3PUW - chains E and G of the 5 polymer chains in the assembly; structure by X-ray diffraction, 2.30 A resolution.

# Chain E
Molecule: Maltose-binding periplasmic protein
From: Escherichia coli
UniProtKB: P0AEX9 (MALE_ECOLI); residues 1-370 here correspond to UniProt positions 27-396 (UniProt number = residue number + 26)
Amino-acid sequence (378 residues; row label = number of the first residue in the row):
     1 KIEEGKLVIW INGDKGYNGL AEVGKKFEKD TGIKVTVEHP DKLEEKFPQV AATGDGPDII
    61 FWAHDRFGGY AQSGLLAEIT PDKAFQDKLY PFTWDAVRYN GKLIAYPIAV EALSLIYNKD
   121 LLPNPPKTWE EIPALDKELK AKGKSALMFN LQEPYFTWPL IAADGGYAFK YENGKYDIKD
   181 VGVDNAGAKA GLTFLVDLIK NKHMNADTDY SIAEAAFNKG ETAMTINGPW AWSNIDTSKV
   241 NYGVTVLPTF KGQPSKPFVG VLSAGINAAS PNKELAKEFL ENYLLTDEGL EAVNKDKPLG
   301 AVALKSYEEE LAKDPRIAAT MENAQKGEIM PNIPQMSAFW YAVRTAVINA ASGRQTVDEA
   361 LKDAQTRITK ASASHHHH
Disordered / not traced: 375-378
Differences from the reference sequence: expression tag (371-378)

# Chain G
Molecule: Maltose transport system permease protein malG
From: Escherichia coli
UniProtKB: P68183 (MALG_ECOLI); numbering as in UniProt (aligned over 1-296)
Amino-acid sequence (296 residues; each row starts with the number of its first residue):
     1 MAMVQPKSQK ARLFITHLLL LLFIAAIMFP LLMVVAISLR QGNFATGSLI PEQISWDHWK
    61 LALGFSVEQA DGRITPPPFP VLLWLWNSVK VAGISAIGIV ALSTTCAYAF ARMRFPGKAT
   121 LLKGMLIFQM FPAVLSLVAL YALFDRLGEY IPFIGLNTHG GVIFAYLGGI ALHVWTIKGY
   181 FETIDSSLEE AAALDGATPW QAFRLVLLPL SVPILAVVFI LSFIAAITEV PVASLLLRDV
   241 NSYTLAVGMQ QYLNPQNYLW GDFAAAAVMS ALPITIVFLL AQRWLVNGLT AGGVKG
Disordered / not traced: 1-8
Swiss-Prot annotation at these positions:
  - mutagenesis: Glu-190 (E190A/C/K/L: Reduction of transport rate), Ala-192 (A192D/S/L: Loss of transport and MalK dissociation from the membrane), Gly-196 (G196A: No effect; G196P: Loss of transport and MalK dissociation from the membrane), Pro-209 (P209A: No effect)

# Chain E / chain G interface
Pairs across the interface (33):
  Trp-10(E) / Arg-238(G)
  Asn-12(E) / Asn-254(G)
  Asn-12(E) / Pro-255(G)
  Gly-13(E) / Gln-251(G)
  Asp-14(E) / Asn-254(G)
  Tyr-17(E) / Phe-79(G)
  Glu-38(E) / Arg-238(G)  salt bridge
  His-39(E) / Phe-79(G)
  His-39(E) / Gln-251(G)  hydrogen bond
  Pro-40(E) / Tyr-243(G)
  Asp-41(E) / Ser-234(G)  hydrogen bond
  Asp-41(E) / Tyr-243(G)
  Asp-41(E) / Val-247(G)
  Asp-41(E) / Gln-250(G)
  Asp-41(E) / Gln-251(G)  hydrogen bond
  Lys-46(E) / Ser-234(G)  hydrogen bond (side chain-backbone)
  Gln-49(E) / Val-138(G)
  Val-50(E) / Tyr-141(G)
  Trp-62(E) / Pro-255(G)  hydrophobic
  Tyr-155(E) / Gln-256(G)
  Ser-211(E) / Ala-45(G)
  Ser-211(E) / Thr-46(G)
  Glu-214(E) / Phe-44(G)
  Ala-215(E) / Thr-46(G)
  Asn-218(E) / Phe-44(G)
  Lys-219(E) / Gly-47(G)
  Lys-219(E) / Glu-52(G)  salt bridge
  Trp-230(E) / Gln-256(G)
  Trp-230(E) / Asn-257(G)
  Asn-234(E) / Gly-42(G)
  Asn-234(E) / Asn-43(G)  hydrogen bond (side chain-backbone)
  Asn-234(E) / Phe-44(G)
  Thr-237(E) / Gln-41(G)
Also at the interface, not in a pair above, chain E (26 interface residues in all): Phe-156, Tyr-210, Ile-212, Ser-238
Also at the interface, not in a pair above, chain G (23 interface residues in all): Leu-235, Val-240

# Overview
26 residues of chain E face 23 of chain G across their interface; the contacts include 5 hydrogen bonds and 2
salt bridges. Among the polar pairs are Glu-38(E)/Arg-238(G), Lys-219(E)/Glu-52(G) and His-39(E)/Gln-251(G).
Curated annotation (UniProt) lists 4 mutagenesis sites on chain G.
Chain E is Maltose-binding periplasmic protein and chain G is Maltose transport system permease protein malG,
both from Escherichia coli; the structure, Crystal Structure of an outward-facing MBP-Maltose transporter
complex bound to ADP-AlF4, was determined by X-ray diffraction (same publication as 3PUV, 3PUX and 3RLF).
